PDB entry 9CHZ | electron microscopy, 2.90 A resolution | chains C and O of the 16 polymer chains in the assembly

== Chain C ==
Name: Rubisco large subunit
Organism: Anthoceros agrestis
Sequence (475 residues; each row starts with the number of its first residue):
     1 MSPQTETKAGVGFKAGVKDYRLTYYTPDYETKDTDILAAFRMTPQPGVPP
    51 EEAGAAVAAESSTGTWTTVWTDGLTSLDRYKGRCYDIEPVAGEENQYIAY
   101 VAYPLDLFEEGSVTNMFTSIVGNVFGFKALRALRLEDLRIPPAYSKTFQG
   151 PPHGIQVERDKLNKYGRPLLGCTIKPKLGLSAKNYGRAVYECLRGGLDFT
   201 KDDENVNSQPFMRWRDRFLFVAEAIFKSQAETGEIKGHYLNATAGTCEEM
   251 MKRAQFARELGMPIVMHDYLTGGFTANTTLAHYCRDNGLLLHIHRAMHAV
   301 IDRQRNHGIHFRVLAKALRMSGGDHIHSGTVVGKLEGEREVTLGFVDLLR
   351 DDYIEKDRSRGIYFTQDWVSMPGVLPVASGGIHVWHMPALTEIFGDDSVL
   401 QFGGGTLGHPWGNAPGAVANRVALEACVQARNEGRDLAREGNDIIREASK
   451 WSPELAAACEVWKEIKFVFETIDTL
Disordered / not traced: 1-11
Modified positions: Lys201 (lysine nz-carboxylic acid; KCX)

== Chain O ==
Name: Rubisco small subunit
Organism: Anthoceros agrestis
Sequence (125 residues; each row starts with the number of its first residue):
     1 MQVWNPIDNPKFETLSYLPPLTDNQIAREIDYMLRNKWIPCLEFDPSGTI
    51 TTLPGQPGYYGGRYWTMWKLPMFGCNNAGYVLREIEHCKNAYPGCFIRVL
   101 GFDNIRQVQCCAFIVHKPQHHHHHH
Disordered / not traced: 119-125

== How chain C and chain O interact ==
Pairs across the interface - 19 pairs, chain C then chain O:
  Gly179(C) - Gln107(O)  hydrogen bond (backbone-side chain)
  Ser181(C) - Gln107(O)  hydrogen bond (backbone-side chain)
  Lys183(C) - Tyr64(O)
  Asn184(C) - Gln107(O)  hydrogen bond
  Gly186(C) - Tyr64(O)
  Arg187(C) - Glu43(O)  salt bridge
  Arg187(C) - Tyr64(O)
  Arg187(C) - Gln109(O)
  Tyr190(C) - Thr66(O)
  Arg194(C) - Thr66(O)
  Phe220(C) - Tyr64(O)
  Glu223(C) - Tyr60(O)
  Glu223(C) - Gly62(O)
  Glu223(C) - Arg63(O)  salt bridge
  Glu223(C) - Tyr64(O)
  Phe226(C) - Tyr59(O)
  Lys227(C) - Asp45(O)  salt bridge
  Lys227(C) - Tyr64(O)
  Glu259(C) - Gln56(O)
Other interface residues (no listed pair), chain C (18 interface residues in all): Leu180, Glu191, Leu219, Phe256, Trp411
Other interface residues (no listed pair), chain O (17 interface residues in all): Gly58, Trp65, Met67, Lys69, Leu70, Leu100

== Summary ==
The interface between chain C and chain O involves 18 residues on one side and 17 on the other, with 3
hydrogen bonds and 3 salt bridges. Polar pairs include Arg187(C)-Glu43(O), Glu223(C)-Arg63(O) and
Lys227(C)-Asp45(O).
Here chain C is Rubisco large subunit and chain O is Rubisco small subunit, both from Anthoceros agrestis.
Entry 9CHZ (Anthoceros agrestis Rubisco assembled with Raf1 Raf2 and BSD2) was determined by electron
microscopy, deposited together with 9CI1, 9CI2 and 9CK5.
